1LFK - chain A; structure by X-ray diffraction, 1.70 A resolution.

== Chain A ==
Protein: P450 monooxygenase
Source organism: Amycolatopsis orientalis
UniProt: Q8RN04 (C5B3_AMYOR); numbering as in UniProt (aligned over 1-398)
Chain sequence (398 residues; numbered 1 to 398; the number before each row is that of its first residue):
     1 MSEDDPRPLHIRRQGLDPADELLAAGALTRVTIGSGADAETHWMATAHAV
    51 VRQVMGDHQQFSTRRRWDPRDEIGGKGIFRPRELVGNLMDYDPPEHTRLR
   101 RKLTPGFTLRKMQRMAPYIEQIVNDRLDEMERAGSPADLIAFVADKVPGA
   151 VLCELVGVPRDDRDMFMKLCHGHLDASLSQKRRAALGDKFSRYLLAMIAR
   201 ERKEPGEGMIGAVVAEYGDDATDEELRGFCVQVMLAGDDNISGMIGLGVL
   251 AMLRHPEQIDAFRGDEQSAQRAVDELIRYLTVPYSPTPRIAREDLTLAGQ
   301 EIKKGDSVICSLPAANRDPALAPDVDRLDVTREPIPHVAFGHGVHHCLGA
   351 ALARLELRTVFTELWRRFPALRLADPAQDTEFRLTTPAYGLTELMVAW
Not modelled in the structure: 1-4, 33-38, 70-82
Bound ions: heme Fe near C347 (its only coordinating residue here)
Small-molecule neighbours: heme (HEM): M55, L88, M89, H96, R100, F107, L152, L155, V233, A236, G237, N240, I241, M244, V282, P283, P286, T287, R289, L312, A339, F340, G341, V344, H345, H346, C347, L348, G349, L352, A353, L357
UniProt features mapped onto this chain:
  - binding site (heme): C347

== Summary ==
Ligands of chain A: heme. UniProt lists heme-binding residue C347.
Chain A is P450 monooxygenase (Amycolatopsis orientalis); the structure, Crystal structure of OxyB, a
Cytochrome P450 Implicated in an Oxidative Phenol Coupling Reaction During Vancomycin ..., was determined by
X-ray diffraction together with 1LG9 and 1LGF from the same study.
